Entry 3X1K (X-ray diffraction, 2.55 A resolution); this record covers chains D and E of the 3 polymer chains in the assembly.

== Chain D (and E) ==
Molecule: Phosphopantetheine adenylyltransferase
From: Pseudomonas aeruginosa 2192
Notes: EC 2.7.7.3; chain E of this document is another copy of the same molecule, construct and numbering; everything in this record applies to it too
UniProtKB: A3LHH1 (A3LHH1_PSEAI); residue numbers follow UniProt; this construct covers 1-159
Sequence (159 residues; row label = number of the first residue in the row):
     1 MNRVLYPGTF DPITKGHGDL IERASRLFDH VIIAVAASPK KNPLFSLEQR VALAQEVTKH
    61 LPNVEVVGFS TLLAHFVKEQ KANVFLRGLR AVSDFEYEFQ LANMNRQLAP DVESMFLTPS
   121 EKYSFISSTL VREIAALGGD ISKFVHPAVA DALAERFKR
Disordered / not traced: 159 (chain E: 1, 159)
Small-molecule neighbours: AMP-PNP (ANP; phosphoaminophosphonic acid-adenylate ester): Y6, P7, G8, T9, F10, G16, H17, L20, K41, R87, G88, R90, D94, E98, P119, Y123, I126, S127, S128, T129, L130, R132

== Chain D / chain E interface ==
Pairs across the interface (21; chain D residue first):
  K40(D) - E133(E)  salt bridge
  S70(D) - L137(E)
  L72(D) - L137(E)  hydrophobic
  L72(D) - G139(E)
  H75(D) - G138(E)
  H75(D) - G139(E)
  E96(D) - A91(E)
  E96(D) - V92(E)  hydrogen bond (side chain-backbone)
  E96(D) - S93(E)  hydrogen bond (side chain-backbone)
  Q100(D) - F125(E)  hydrogen bond (side chain-backbone)
  Q100(D) - S127(E)
  Q100(D) - L130(E)
  N103(D) - F125(E)
  M104(D) - F125(E)  hydrophobic
  M104(D) - L130(E)  hydrophobic
  M104(D) - I134(E)  hydrophobic
  M104(D) - F144(E)  hydrophobic
  Q107(D) - K143(E)  hydrogen bond (backbone-side chain)
  Q107(D) - F144(E)
  L108(D) - I134(E)  hydrophobic
  L108(D) - D140(E)
Also at the interface, not in a pair above, chain D (11 interface residues in all): T71
Also at the interface, not in a pair above, chain E (16 interface residues in all): R90, I126

== Summary ==
The interface between chain D and chain E involves 11 residues on one side and 16 on the other, with 4
hydrogen bonds and 1 salt bridge. Polar pairs include K40(D)-E133(E), E96(D)-V92(E) and E96(D)-S93(E). Bound
to chain D: AMP-PNP.
Both chains are Phosphopantetheine adenylyltransferase (Pseudomonas aeruginosa 2192). Entry 3X1K (crystal
structure of Phosphoapantetheine adenylyltransferase PPAT/CoaD with AMP-PNP from Pseudomonas aerugonosa) was
determined by X-ray diffraction together with 3X1J, 3X1M and 4RUK from the same study.
